Entry 7U1S (electron microscopy, 3.80 A resolution); this record covers chains A and E of the 5 polymer chains in the assembly.

== Chain A ==
Molecule: ATP-sensitive inward rectifier potassium channel 11
Organism: Rattus norvegicus
Reference sequence: P70673 (KCJ11_RAT); numbering as in UniProt (aligned over 1-390)
Amino-acid sequence (390 residues; numbered 1 to 390; the number before each row is that of its first residue):
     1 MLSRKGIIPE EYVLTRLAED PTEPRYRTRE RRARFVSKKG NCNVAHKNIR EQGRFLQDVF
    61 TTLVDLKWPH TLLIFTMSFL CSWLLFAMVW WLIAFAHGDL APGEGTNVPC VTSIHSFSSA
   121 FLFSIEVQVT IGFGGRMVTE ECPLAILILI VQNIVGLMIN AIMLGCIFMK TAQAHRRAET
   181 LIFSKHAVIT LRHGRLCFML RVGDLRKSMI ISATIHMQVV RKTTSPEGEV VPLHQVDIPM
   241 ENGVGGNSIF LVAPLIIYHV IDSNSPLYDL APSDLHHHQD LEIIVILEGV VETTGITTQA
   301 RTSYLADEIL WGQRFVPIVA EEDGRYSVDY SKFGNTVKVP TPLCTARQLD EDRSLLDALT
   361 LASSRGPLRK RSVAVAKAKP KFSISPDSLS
Unresolved in the structure: 361-390
Disulfide bonds: Cys110-Cys142
Bound ions: K+: Thr130, Ile131 (shared with 2 residues of chain B; 2 residues of chain C; 2 residues of chain D)
Ligand contacts:
  - ATP (adenosine-5'-triphosphate), molecule 1: Asn48, Ile49, Arg50, Gln52, Arg54
  - ATP, molecule 2: Ile182, Phe183, Lys185, Leu205, Tyr330, Ser331, Phe333, Gly334, Asn335
  - phosphatidyl serine (P5S; O-[(R)-{[(2R)-2,3-bis(octadecanoyloxy)propyl]oxy}(hydroxy)phosphoryl]-L-serine), molecule 1: Leu56, Gln57, Val59, Leu85, Phe86, Val151, Val155
  - phosphatidyl serine (P5S), molecule 2: Phe60, Val151, Ile154, Val155, Met158, Ile162
  - phosphatidyl serine (P5S), molecule 3: Lys67, Trp68, Pro69, His70, Leu72, Thr76, Arg176
  - phosphatidylethanolamine (PTY): Val89, Leu92, Leu144, Ile148

== Chain E ==
Molecule: ATP-binding cassette sub-family C member 8
Organism: Cricetus cricetus
Reference sequence: Q09427 (ABCC8_CRICR); residues 1-1582 here = UniProt positions 1-1582
Amino-acid sequence (1582 residues; each row starts with the number of its first residue):
     1 MPLAFCGTEN HSAAYRVDQG VLNNGCFVDA LNVVPHVFLL FITFPILFIG WGSQSSKVHI
    61 HHSTWLHFPG HNLRWILTFI LLFVLVCEIA EGILSDGVTE SRHLHLYMPA GMAFMAAITS
   121 VVYYHNIETS NFPKLLIALL IYWTLAFITK TIKFVKFYDH AIGFSQLRFC LTGLLVILYG
   181 MLLLVEVNVI RVRRYIFFKT PREVKPPEDL QDLGVRFLQP FVNLLSKGTY WWMNAFIKTA
   241 HKKPIDLRAI AKLPIAMRAL TNYQRLCVAF DAQARKDTQS PQGARAIWRA LCHAFGRRLI
   301 LSSTFRILAD LLGFAGPLCI FGIVDHLGKE NHVFQPKTQF LGVYFVSSQE FLGNAYVLAV
   361 LLFLALLLQR TFLQASYYVA IETGINLRGA IQTKIYNKIM HMSTSNLSMG EMTAGQICNL
   421 VAIDTNQLMW FFFLCPNLWT MPVQIIVGVI LLYYILGVSA LIGAAVIILL APVQYFVATK
   481 LSQAQRTTLE HSNERLKQTN EMLRGMKLLK LYAWESIFCS RVEVTRRKEM TSLRAFAVYT
   541 SISIFMNTAI PIAAVLITFV GHVSFFKESD LSPSVAFASL SLFHILVTPL FLLSSVVRST
   601 VKALVSVQKL SEFLSSAEIR EEQCAPREPA PQGQAGKYQA VPLKVVNRKR PAREEVRDLL
   661 GPLQRLAPSM DGDADNFCVQ IIGGFFTWTP DGIPTLSNIT IRIPRGQLTM IVGQVGCGKS
   721 SLLLATLGEM QKVSGAVFWN SNLPDSEGED PSSPERETAA GSDIRSRGPV AYASQKPWLL
   781 NATVEENITF ESPFNKQRYK MVIEACSLQP DIDILPHGDQ TQIGERGINL SGGQRQRISV
   841 ARALYQQTNV VFLDDPFSAL DVHLSDHLMQ AGILELLRDD KRTVVLVTHK LQYLPHADWI
   901 IAMKDGTIQR EGTLKDFQRS ECQLFEHWKT LMNRQDQELE KETVMERKAS EPSQGLPRAM
   961 SSRDGLLLDE EEEEEEAAES EEDDNLSSVL HQRAKIPWRA CTKYLSSAGI LLLSLLVFSQ
  1021 LLKHMVLVAI DYWLAKWTDS ALVLSPAARN CSLSQECDLD QSVYAMVFTL LCSLGIVLCL
  1081 VTSVTVEWTG LKVAKRLHRS LLNRIILAPM RFFETTPLGS ILNRFSSDCN TIDQHIPSTL
  1141 ECLSRSTLLC VSALTVISYV TPVFLVALLP LAVVCYFIQK YFRVASRDLQ QLDDTTQLPL
  1201 VSHFAETVEG LTTIRAFRYE ARFQQKLLEY TDSNNIASLF LTAANRWLEV CMEYIGACVV
  1261 LIAAATSISN SLHRELSAGL VGLGLTYALM VSNYLNWMVR NLADMEIQLG AVKRIHALLK
  1321 TEAESYEGLL APSLIPKNWP DQGKIQIQNL SVRYDSSLKP VLKHVNTLIS PGQKIGICGR
  1381 TGSGKSSFSL AFFRMVDMFE GRIIIDGIDI AKLPLHTLRS RLSIILQDPV LFSGTIRFNL
  1441 DPEKKCSDST LWEALEIAQL KLVVKALPGG LDAIITEGGE NFSQGQRQLF CLARAFVRKT
  1501 SIFIMDEATA SIDMATENIL QKVVMTAFAD RTVVTIAHRV HTILSADLVM VLKRGAILEF
  1561 DKPETLLSQK DSVFASFVRA DK
Unresolved in the structure: 627-675, 743-765, 926-985, 1044-1050, 1579-1582
Disulfide bonds: Cys6-Cys26
Covalent attachments: N-acetylglucosamine (NAG) linked to Asn10
Ligand contacts:
  - ATP (adenosine-5'-triphosphate): Asn406, Trp688, Thr695, Val715, Gly716, Cys717, Gly718, Lys719, Ser720, Ser721, Gln775, Asp855
  - Repaglinide (BJX): Arg306, Tyr377, Ile381, Trp430, Phe433, Leu434, Asn437, Met441, Thr588, Leu592, Ser595, Val596, Thr1242, Asn1245, Arg1246, Trp1297, Arg1300
  - phosphatidyl serine (P5S; O-[(R)-{[(2R)-2,3-bis(octadecanoyloxy)propyl]oxy}(hydroxy)phosphoryl]-L-serine), molecule 1: Phe38, Phe41, Ile42, Ile46, Phe132, Lys134, Leu135, Ile137, Ala138
  - phosphatidyl serine (P5S), molecule 2: Asn72, Ile76, Phe79, Ile80, Leu82, Phe83, Val84, Gln219, Pro220, Leu224, Leu225, Lys227, Gly228, Arg298, Leu301, Phe305, Leu364, Leu368, Thr371, Phe372, Ala375, Tyr1254
  - phosphatidylethanolamine (PTY), molecule 1: Gly20, Val21, Leu22, Phe27
  - phosphatidylethanolamine (PTY), molecule 2: Phe44, Leu47, Phe48, Trp51, Ile60, Trp75, Phe79, Leu82, Val121, Val122, His125, Asn126, Thr129, Asn223, Leu225
  - phosphatidylethanolamine (PTY), molecule 3: Ile60, Trp65, His125, Val222, Asn223, Leu225, Ser226, Trp231, Trp232
  - phosphatidylethanolamine (PTY), molecule 4: Phe83, Leu318, Phe321, Leu352, Leu358, Leu361, Ala365, Ile450, Leu451, Tyr454
  - phosphatidylethanolamine (PTY), molecule 5: Val86, Ile89, Ala90, Ile93, Leu94, Asp96, Gly97, Tyr107, Phe114, Asn354, Tyr356, Val357, Val360
  - phosphatidylethanolamine (PTY), molecule 6: Trp231, Asn234, Ala235, Lys238, Tyr1181, Tyr1254
What the authors report for this chain:
  - mutagenesis - K205A, K205E (10-fold): decreased binding to ATP (citing earlier work)

== Chain A / chain E interface ==
Contacting residue pairs - 71 pairs, chain A then chain E:
  Met1(A) - Asn547(E)  hydrogen bond (backbone-side chain)
  Met1(A) - Leu592(E)  hydrophobic
  Leu2(A) - Cys1142(E)  hydrogen bond (backbone-side chain)
  Leu2(A) - Trp1297(E)  hydrophobic
  Ser3(A) - Trp1297(E)
  Ile7(A) - Gln485(E)
  Pro9(A) - Asn426(E)
  Pro9(A) - Lys602(E)
  Glu10(A) - Arg486(E)
  Tyr12(A) - Ile423(E)  hydrophobic
  Thr15(A) - Asn1123(E)
  Arg16(A) - Gly1119(E)
  Arg16(A) - Leu1122(E)
  Arg16(A) - Asn1123(E)  hydrogen bond (backbone-side chain)
  Leu17(A) - Arg826(E)
  Leu17(A) - Gly1119(E)
  Leu17(A) - Asn1123(E)  hydrogen bond (backbone-side chain)
  Ala18(A) - Asn1123(E)
  Pro24(A) - Pro244(E)  hydrophobic
  Pro24(A) - Leu986(E)
  Pro24(A) - Ser988(E)
  Arg25(A) - Leu986(E)
  Tyr26(A) - Leu986(E)
  Arg27(A) - Leu986(E)
  Ala45(A) - Val58(E)  hydrophobic
  His46(A) - Val58(E)
  Lys47(A) - His62(E)
  Asn48(A) - His62(E)  hydrogen bond (backbone-backbone)
  Asn48(A) - Thr64(E)
  Asn48(A) - Gln211(E)  hydrogen bond (side chain-backbone)
  Ile49(A) - His59(E)
  Ile49(A) - Thr64(E)
  Arg50(A) - Lys205(E)
  Arg50(A) - Pro206(E)
  Glu51(A) - Asn131(E)
  Gly53(A) - Ser130(E)
  Gly53(A) - Phe132(E)
  Phe55(A) - Ser53(E)
  Leu56(A) - Phe132(E)  hydrophobic
  Leu56(A) - Leu135(E)  hydrophobic
  Thr62(A) - Ile49(E)
  Thr62(A) - Ser53(E)
  Leu63(A) - Ile49(E)  hydrophobic
  Leu66(A) - Gly52(E)
  Leu66(A) - Ser53(E)
  Lys67(A) - Ser55(E)
  Lys67(A) - Ser56(E)
  His70(A) - Gly52(E)
  Ile74(A) - Phe48(E)
  Ile74(A) - Ile49(E)  hydrophobic
  Met77(A) - Phe48(E)  hydrophobic
  Cys81(A) - Phe41(E)  hydrophobic
  Leu84(A) - Phe41(E)  hydrophobic
  Met88(A) - Val33(E)  hydrophobic
  Met88(A) - Val34(E)  hydrophobic
  Trp91(A) - Phe5(E)  hydrophobic
  Leu92(A) - Phe27(E)  hydrophobic
  Leu92(A) - Ala30(E)
  Leu92(A) - Leu31(E)  hydrophobic
  Leu92(A) - Val34(E)  hydrophobic
  Phe95(A) - Cys6(E)  hydrophobic
  Phe95(A) - Tyr15(E)  hydrophobic
  Phe95(A) - Val17(E)
  Phe95(A) - Asn24(E)
  Phe95(A) - Phe27(E)  hydrophobic
  Ala96(A) - Val17(E)
  Ala96(A) - Val21(E)
  Ala96(A) - Phe27(E)  hydrophobic
  Gly98(A) - Val17(E)
  Leu100(A) - Tyr15(E)  hydrophobic
  Ala101(A) - Tyr15(E)  hydrophobic
Interface residues without a listed pair, chain A (50 interface residues in all): Arg4, Lys5, Ile8, Gln52, Val59, Ser78, Leu85, His97
Interface residues without a listed pair, chain E (64 interface residues in all): Cys26, Val37, Phe38, Phe44, Pro45, Ser63, Leu210, Leu213, Asn419, Ala422, Gln427, Ser482, Leu489, Arg598, Gly827, Ser987, Ser1120, Ser1146, Asn1301

== Summary ==
50 residues of chain A face 64 of chain E across their interface; the contacts include 6 hydrogen bonds. Among
the polar pairs are Met1(A)-Asn547(E), Leu2(A)-Cys1142(E) and Arg16(A)-Asn1123(E). The paper reports that
K205A and K205E of chain E reduce binding to ATP.
Chain A is ATP-sensitive inward rectifier potassium channel 11 (Rattus norvegicus) and chain E is ATP-binding
cassette sub-family C member 8 (Cricetus cricetus); the structure, Cryo-EM structure of the pancreatic
ATP-sensitive potassium channel bound to ATP and repaglinide with SUR1-out conformation, was determined by
electron microscopy together with 7TYS, 7TYT, 7U1E, 7U1Q, 7U24, 7U2X and 4 further entries from the same
study.
